Entry 6ANA (X-ray diffraction, 1.70 A resolution); this record covers chains K and L of the 3 polymer chains in the assembly.

# Chain K
Name: anti Kappa VHH domain
Organism: Lama glama
Notes: antibody fragment or engineered binder
Amino-acid sequence (122 residues; each row starts with the number of its first residue; a row labelled like 82A-82C holds insertion residues (82A, then the next letters in order); X marks 122 residues of unknown identity (built as UNK)):
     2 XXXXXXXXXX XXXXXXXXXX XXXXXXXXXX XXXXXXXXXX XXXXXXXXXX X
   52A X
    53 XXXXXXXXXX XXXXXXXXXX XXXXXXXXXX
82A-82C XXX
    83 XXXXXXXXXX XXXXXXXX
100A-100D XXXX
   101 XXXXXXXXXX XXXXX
Not modelled in the structure: 114-115

# Chain L
Name: LL2 Fab Light Chain
Organism: Mus musculus
Notes: antibody fragment or engineered binder
Amino-acid sequence (219 residues; each row starts with the number of its first residue; a row labelled like 27A-27F holds insertion residues (27A, then the next letters in order)):
     1 DIQLTQSPSS LAVSAGDNVT MSCKSSQ
27A-27F SVLYSA
    28 NHKNYLAWYQ QKPGQSPKLL IYWASTRESG VPDRFTGSGS GTDFTLTISR VQVEDLAIYY
    88 CHQYLSSWTF GGGTKLEIKR TVAAPSVFIF PPSDEQLKSG TASVVCLLNN FYPREAKVQW
   148 KVDNALQSGN SQESVTEQDS KDSTYSLSST LTLSKADYEK HKVYACEVTH QGLSSPVTKS
   208 FNRGEC
Not modelled in the structure: 1, 213
Disulfide bonds: Cys-23/Cys-88, Cys-133/Cys-193
Covalent attachments: glycan linked to Asn-18

# Chain K / chain L interface
Chain L residues in contact with chain K, 11 residues: Lys-106, Thr-108, Val-109, Glu-142, Ala-143, Lys-144, Thr-196, His-197, Gln-198, Gly-199, Ser-201

# Summary
No residue of chain K is in contact with chain L.
Here chain K is anti Kappa VHH domain (Lama glama) and chain L is LL2 Fab Light Chain (Mus musculus). Entry
6ANA (LL2 Fab in complex with anti-Kappa VHH domain) was determined by X-ray diffraction (same publication as
6AND).
